PDB entry 8JUD | X-ray diffraction, 1.50 A resolution | chains A and B

# Chain A
Name: Matrilysin
Source organism: Homo sapiens
Notes: EC 3.4.24.23
Reference sequence: P09237 (MMP7_HUMAN); residue numbers follow UniProt; this construct covers 95-267
Chain sequence (175 residues; row label = number of the first residue in the row):
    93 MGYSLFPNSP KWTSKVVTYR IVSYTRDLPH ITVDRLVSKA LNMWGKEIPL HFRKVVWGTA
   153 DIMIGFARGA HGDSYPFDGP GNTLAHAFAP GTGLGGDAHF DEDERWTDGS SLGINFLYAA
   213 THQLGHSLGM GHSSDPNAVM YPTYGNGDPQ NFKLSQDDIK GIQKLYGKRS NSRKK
Not modelled in the structure: 93, 237-242, 263-267
Differences from the reference sequence: initiating methionine (93); expression tag (94); engineered mutation Gln215 (Glu in P09237)
Swiss-Prot annotation at these positions:
  - binding site (Ca(2+)): Asp153, Asp170, Gly171, Gly173, Thr175, Gly185, Gly187, Asp189, Asp193, Glu196
  - binding site (Zn(2+)): His163, Asp165, His178, His191, His214, His218, His224
Metal / ion sites: Ca2+ site 1: Asp153, Gly185, Gly187, Asp189; Zn2+ site 1: His163, Asp165, His178, His191; Ca2+ site 2: Asp170, Gly171, Gly173, Thr175, Asp193, Glu196; Zn2+ site 2: His214, His218, His224 (shared with GGL_2(B) of chain B)

# Chain B
Name: Peptide Inhibitor
Chain sequence (7 residues; row label = number of the first residue in the row):
     1 XXGLXXX
Modified positions: 7SF (4-chloranyl-3-(trifluoromethyl)benzenesulfonic acid) at position 1, GGL (gamma-L-glutamic acid) at position 2, TBG (3-methyl-L-valine) at position 5, EOE (beta3-proline) at position 6, NH2 (amino group) at position 7
Metal / ion sites: Zn2+: GGL_2 (shared with His214(A), His218(A), His224(A) of chain A)

# How chain A and chain B interact
Contacting residue pairs (27):
  Phe98(A) with Gly3(B); Leu4(B)
  Thr175(A) with 7SF_1(B)
  Leu176(A) with 7SF_1(B)
  Ala177(A) with 7SF_1(B); GGL_2(B), hydrogen bond (backbone-backbone)
  His178(A) with GGL_2(B); Leu4(B)
  Ala179(A) with GGL_2(B); Gly3(B); Leu4(B), hydrogen bond (backbone-backbone)
  Phe180(A) with Leu4(B); EOE_6(B)
  Ala181(A) with Leu4(B), hydrogen bond (backbone-backbone); EOE_6(B)
  Gly187(A) with EOE_6(B)
  Tyr210(A) with 7SF_1(B)
  Ala211(A) with 7SF_1(B)
  His214(A) with 7SF_1(B); GGL_2(B)
  Gln215(A) with 7SF_1(B); GGL_2(B), hydrogen bond (side chain-backbone)
  His218(A) with GGL_2(B), hydrogen bond (side chain-backbone); Gly3(B)
  His224(A) with GGL_2(B), hydrogen bond (side chain-backbone)
  Pro234(A) with 7SF_1(B)
  Tyr236(A) with 7SF_1(B)
Interface residues without a listed pair, chain A (23 interface residues in all): Tyr167, Asn174, Leu186, Trp198, Ile206, Thr235
Interface residues without a listed pair, chain B (7 interface residues in all): TBG_5, NH2_7

# Summary
23 residues of chain A face 7 of chain B across their interface; the contacts include 6 hydrogen bonds. Among
the polar pairs are Gln215(A)-GGL_2(B), His218(A)-GGL_2(B) and His224(A)-GGL_2(B). From UniProt: 10
Ca2+-binding residues and 7 Zn2+-binding residues on chain A.
Chain A is Matrilysin (Homo sapiens) and chain B is Peptide Inhibitor; the structure, Crystal structure of
human MMP-7 in complex with inhibitor, was determined by X-ray diffraction (same publication as 8JUF and
8JUG).
